7N1E - chains A and E of the 5 polymer chains in the assembly; structure by X-ray diffraction, 2.30 A resolution.

Chain A:
Protein: MHC class I antigen, A-2 alpha chain
Source organism: Homo sapiens
Reference sequence: A0A5B8RNS7 (A0A5B8RNS7_HUMAN); residues 1-275 here correspond to UniProt positions 25-299 (UniProt number = residue number + 24)
Sequence (275 residues; numbered 1 to 275; the number before each row is that of its first residue):
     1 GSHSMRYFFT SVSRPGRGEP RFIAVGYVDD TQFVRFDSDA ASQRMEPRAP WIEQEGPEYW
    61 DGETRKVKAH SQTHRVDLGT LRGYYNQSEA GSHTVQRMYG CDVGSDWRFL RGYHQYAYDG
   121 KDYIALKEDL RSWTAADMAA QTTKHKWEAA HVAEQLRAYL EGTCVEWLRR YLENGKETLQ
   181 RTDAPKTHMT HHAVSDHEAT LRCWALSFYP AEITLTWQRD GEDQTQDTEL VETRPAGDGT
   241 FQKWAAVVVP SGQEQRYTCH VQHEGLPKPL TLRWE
Not modelled in the structure: 275
Cystine bridges: Cys101-Cys164, Cys203-Cys259

Chain E:
Protein: pRLQ3 T cell receptor beta chain
Source organism: Homo sapiens
Sequence (244 residues; numbered 1 to 244; the number before each row is that of its first residue):
     1 GVAQSPRYKI IEKRQSVAFW CNPISGHATL YWYQQILGQG PKLLIQFQNN GVVDDSQLPK
    61 DRFSAERLKG VDSTLKIQPA KLEDSAVYLC ASSLGGAGGA DTQYFGPGTR LTVLEDLKNV
   121 FPPEVAVFEP SEAEISHTQK ATLVCLATGF YPDHVELSWW VNGKEVHSGV CTDPQPLKEQ
   181 PALNDSRYAL SSRLRVSATF WQNPRNHFRC QVQFYGLSEN DEWTQDRAKP VTQIVSAEAW
   241 GRAD
Not modelled in the structure: 244
Cystine bridges: Cys21-Cys90, Cys145-Cys210
From the paper describing this entry:
  - conformationally variable residues (loop rearrangement): Leu94 to Asp101

Chain A / chain E interface:
Pairs across the interface (11; chain A residue first):
  Val76(A) with Asn49(E)
  Thr80(A) with Asn49(E), hydrogen bond
  His145(A) with Leu94(E)
  Lys146(A) with Gly26(E); Leu94(E); Gly96(E)
  Trp147(A) with Gly96(E), hydrogen bond (side chain-backbone)
  Ala149(A) with Leu94(E), hydrophobic; Asp101(E)
  Ala150(A) with Ala100(E); Asp101(E)
Interface residues without a listed pair, chain A (8 interface residues in all): Val152
Interface residues without a listed pair, chain E (9 interface residues in all): Gln48, Gly95, Ala97
Interface features reported in the paper:
  - interface residues, chain E: Asn49(E)

Summary:
The interface between chain A and chain E involves 8 residues on one side and 9 on the other; the contacts
include 2 hydrogen bonds. Polar pairs include Thr80(A)-Asn49(E) and Trp147(A)-Gly96(E). From the paper: the
interface residue Asn49(E); conformational variability at Leu94(E).
Here chain A is MHC class I antigen, A-2 alpha chain and chain E is pRLQ3 T cell receptor beta chain, both
from Homo sapiens. Entry 7N1E (SARS-CoV-2 RLQ peptide-specific TCR pRLQ3 binds to RLQ-HLA-A2) was determined
by X-ray diffraction together with 7N1A, 7N1B, 7N1C, 7N1D and 7N1F from the same study.
